PDB entry 3ONZ | X-ray diffraction, 2.09 A resolution | chains A and B

[Chain A]
Molecule: Hemoglobin subunit alpha
Source organism: Homo sapiens
Notes: fragment: Hemoglobin Chain A
Reference sequence: P69905 (HBA_HUMAN); residues 1-141 here correspond to UniProt positions 2-142 (UniProt number = residue number + 1)
Sequence (141 residues; numbered 1 to 141; the number before each row is that of its first residue):
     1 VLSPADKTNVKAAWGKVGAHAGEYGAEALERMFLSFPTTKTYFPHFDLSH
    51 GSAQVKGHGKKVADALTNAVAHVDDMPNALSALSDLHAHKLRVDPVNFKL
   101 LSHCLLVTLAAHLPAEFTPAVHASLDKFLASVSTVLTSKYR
Not modelled in the structure: 141
Ion coordination: heme Fe: His-87 (together with nitrite ion)
Ligand contacts:
  - heme (HEM): Met-32, Thr-39, Tyr-42, Phe-43, His-45, Phe-46, His-58, Lys-61, Val-62, Ala-65, Leu-66, Leu-83, Leu-86, His-87, Leu-91, Val-93, Asn-97, Phe-98, Leu-101, Leu-105, Val-132, Leu-136
  - toluene (MBN), molecule 1: Val-10, Ala-13, Trp-14, Val-17, Leu-66, Thr-67, Val-70, Leu-109, Leu-125, Phe-128
  - toluene (MBN), molecule 2: Ala-21, Tyr-24, Gly-25, Ala-63, Leu-66, Leu-105, Leu-109, Leu-129
  - nitrite ion (NO2): Leu-29, Phe-43, His-58, Val-62, His-87, Leu-101
Swiss-Prot annotation at these positions:
  - binding site (O2): His-58
  - binding site (heme b): His-87
  - site: Thr-8, Asn-9 (Microbial infection: Cleavage), Lys-11 (Not glycated), Ala-13, Trp-14 (Microbial infection: Cleavage), Tyr-24, Gly-25 (Microbial infection: Cleavage), Leu-29, Glu-30 (Microbial infection: Cleavage), His-45, Phe-46 (Microbial infection: Cleavage), Asp-47, Leu-48 (Microbial infection: Cleavage), Ser-52, Ala-53 (Microbial infection: Cleavage), Val-55, Lys-56 (Microbial infection: Cleavage), Lys-56 (Not glycated), Gly-59, Lys-60 (Microbial infection: Cleavage), Lys-60 (Not glycated), Lys-90 (Not glycated), Leu-91, Arg-92 (Microbial infection: Cleavage), Lys-99 (Not glycated), Leu-106, Val-107 (Microbial infection: Cleavage), Thr-108, Leu-109 (Microbial infection: Cleavage), Val-121, His-122 (Microbial infection: Cleavage), Ser-133, Thr-134 (Microbial infection: Cleavage)
  - modified residue: Ser-3 (Phosphoserine), Lys-7 (N6-succinyllysine), Thr-8 (Phosphothreonine), Lys-11 (N6-succinyllysine), Lys-16 (N6-acetyllysine), Tyr-24 (Phosphotyrosine), Ser-35 (Phosphoserine), Lys-40 (N6-succinyllysine), Ser-49 (Phosphoserine), Ser-102 (Phosphoserine), Thr-108 (Phosphothreonine), Ser-124 (Phosphoserine), Ser-131 (Phosphoserine), Thr-134 (Phosphothreonine), Thr-137 (Phosphothreonine), Ser-138 (Phosphoserine)
  - glycosylation (N-linked (Glc) (glycation) lysine): Lys-7, Lys-16, Lys-40, Lys-61

[Chain B]
Molecule: Hemoglobin subunit beta
Source organism: Homo sapiens
Notes: fragment: Hemoglobin Chain B
Reference sequence: P68871 (HBB_HUMAN); residues 1-146 here correspond to UniProt positions 2-147 (UniProt number = residue number + 1)
Sequence (146 residues; each row starts with the number of its first residue):
     1 VHLTPEEKSAVTALWGKVNVDEVGGEALGRLLVVYPWTQRFFESFGDLST
    51 PDAVMGNPKVKAHGKKVLGAFSDGLAHLDNLKGTFATLSELHCDKLHVDP
   101 ENFRLLGNVLVCVLAHHFGKEFTPPVQAAYQKVVAGVANALAHKYH
Not modelled in the structure: 88-91, 93-97, 144-146
Ion coordination: heme Fe near His-63 (its only coordinating residue here)
Ligand contacts:
  - heme (HEM): Phe-41, Phe-42, His-63, Lys-66, Val-67, Ala-70, His-92, Phe-103, Leu-106, Leu-141
  - toluene (MBN), molecule 1: Leu-31, Phe-42, His-92, Val-98, Asn-102, Phe-103, Leu-106
  - toluene (MBN), molecule 2: Val-67, Phe-71, Phe-103, Leu-106, Gly-107, Leu-110, Val-134, Val-137, Ala-138, Leu-141
Swiss-Prot annotation at these positions:
  - binding site ((2R)-2,3-bisphosphoglycerate): Val-1, His-2, Lys-82, His-143
  - binding site (heme b): His-63, His-92
  - site: Glu-7, Lys-8 (Microbial infection: Cleavage), Gly-25, Glu-26 (Microbial infection: Cleavage), Gly-29, Arg-30 (Microbial infection: Cleavage), Tyr-35, Pro-36 (Microbial infection: Cleavage), Trp-37, Thr-38 (Microbial infection: Cleavage), Phe-45, Gly-46 (Microbial infection: Cleavage), Asp-52, Ala-53 (Microbial infection: Cleavage), Gly-56, Asn-57 (Microbial infection: Cleavage), Lys-59 (Not glycated), Phe-71, Ser-72 (Microbial infection: Cleavage), Gly-74, Leu-75 (Microbial infection: Cleavage), Lys-82 (Not glycated), Thr-84, Phe-85 (Microbial infection: Cleavage), His-92, Cys-93 (Microbial infection: Cleavage), Lys-95 (Not glycated), Arg-104, Leu-105 (Microbial infection: Cleavage), Leu-110, Val-111 (Microbial infection: Cleavage), Gly-119, Lys-120 (Microbial infection: Cleavage), Phe-122, Thr-123 (Microbial infection: Cleavage), Ala-128, Ala-129 (Microbial infection: Cleavage) and 2 more in UniProt
  - modified residue: Val-1 (N-acetylvaline), Ser-9 (Phosphoserine), Thr-12 (Phosphothreonine), Ser-44 (Phosphoserine), Thr-50 (Phosphothreonine), Lys-59 (N6-acetyllysine), Lys-82 (N6-acetyllysine), Thr-87 (Phosphothreonine), Cys-93 (S-nitrosocysteine), Lys-144 (N6-acetyllysine)
  - glycosylation: Val-1 (N-linked (Glc) (glycation) valine), Lys-8 (N-linked (Glc) (glycation) lysine), Lys-17 (N-linked (Glc) (glycation) lysine), Lys-66 (N-linked (Glc) (glycation) lysine), Lys-120 (N-linked (Glc) (glycation) lysine), Lys-144 (N-linked (Glc) (glycation) lysine)
Reported in the primary citation:
  - heme coordination: His-63
  - binding site for heme: His-92
  - conformationally variable residues (order/disorder transition, side-chain flip): Leu-88 to Leu-91, His-92, Cys-93 to His-97

[Interface between chain A and chain B]
Residue-residue contacts (36; chain A residue first):
  Glu-30(A) with Pro-124(B)
  Arg-31(A) with Phe-122(B), hydrogen bond (side chain-backbone); Thr-123(B); Pro-124(B); Gln-127(B), hydrogen bond
  Leu-34(A) with Pro-124(B); Pro-125(B); Ala-128(B)
  Ser-35(A) with Gln-127(B); Ala-128(B), hydrogen bond (side chain-backbone); Gln-131(B)
  Phe-36(A) with Gln-131(B)
  His-103(A) with Asn-108(B); Val-111(B); Gln-127(B); Gln-131(B), hydrogen bond
  Cys-104(A) with Gln-127(B)
  Val-107(A) with Val-111(B), hydrophobic; Ala-115(B); Gln-127(B)
  Ala-110(A) with Cys-112(B); Ala-115(B); His-116(B)
  Ala-111(A) with Ala-115(B); Gly-119(B)
  Pro-114(A) with His-116(B), hydrogen bond (backbone-side chain)
  Phe-117(A) with Arg-30(B), hydrogen bond (backbone-side chain); His-116(B)
  Thr-118(A) with Arg-30(B)
  Pro-119(A) with Arg-30(B); Val-33(B); Met-55(B), hydrophobic
  His-122(A) with Arg-30(B), hydrogen bond; Val-34(B)
  Asp-126(A) with Val-34(B); Tyr-35(B)
Other interface residues (no listed pair), chain A (18 interface residues in all): Leu-106, Ala-123
Other interface residues (no listed pair), chain B (21 interface residues in all): Glu-26, Val-109, Lys-120

[Summary]
Chain A and chain B form an interface of 18 and 21 residues respectively, with 7 hydrogen bonds. Among the
polar pairs are Arg-31(A)/Phe-122(B), Arg-31(A)/Gln-127(B) and Ser-35(A)/Ala-128(B). Chain A binds heme,
nitrite ion and toluene. Bound to chain B: heme and toluene. From the paper: a binding site for heme at
His-92(B); heme coordination by His-63(B).
Chain A is Hemoglobin subunit alpha and chain B is Hemoglobin subunit beta, both from Homo sapiens; the
structure, Human tetrameric hemoglobin: proximal nitrite ligand at beta, was determined by X-ray diffraction
(same publication as 3OO4 and 3OO5).
